8SF5 - chains A and B; structure by X-ray diffraction, 2.30 A resolution.

[Chain A (and B)]
Protein: O-acetylhomoserine/O-acetylserine sulfhydrylase
Source organism: Caldicellulosiruptor hydrothermalis
Notes: chain B of this document is another copy of the same molecule, construct and numbering; everything in this record applies to it too
UniProt: E4QC33 (E4QC33_CALH1); residues 1-425 here = UniProt positions 1-425
Chain sequence (433 residues; row label = number of the first residue in the row):
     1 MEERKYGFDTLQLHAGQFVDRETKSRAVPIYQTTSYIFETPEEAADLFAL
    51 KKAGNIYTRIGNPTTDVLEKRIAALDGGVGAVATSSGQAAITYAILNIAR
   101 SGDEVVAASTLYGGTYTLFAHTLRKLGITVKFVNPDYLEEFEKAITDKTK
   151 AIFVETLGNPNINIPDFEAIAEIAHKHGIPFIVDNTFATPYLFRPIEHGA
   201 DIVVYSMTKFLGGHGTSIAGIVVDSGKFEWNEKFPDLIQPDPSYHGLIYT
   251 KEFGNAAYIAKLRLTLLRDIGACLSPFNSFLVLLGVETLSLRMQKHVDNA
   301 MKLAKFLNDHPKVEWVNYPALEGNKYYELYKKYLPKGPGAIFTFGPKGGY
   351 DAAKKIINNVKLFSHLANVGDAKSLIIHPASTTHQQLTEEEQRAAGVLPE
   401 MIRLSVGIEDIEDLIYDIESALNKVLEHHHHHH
Not modelled in the structure: 1-4, 40-43, 51-59, 424-433 (chain B: 1-4, 40-59, 428-433)
Modified positions: Lys209 ((2S)-2-amino-6-[[3-hydroxy-2-methyl-5-(phosphonooxymethyl)pyridin-4-yl]methylideneamino]hexanoic acid; LLP)
Construct notes: expression tag (426-433)

[Chain A / chain B interface]
Pairs across the interface (102; chain A residue first):
  Gln32(A) with Thr216(B), hydrogen bond (side chain-backbone); Ser217(B), hydrogen bond; Phe277(B); Asn278(B), hydrogen bond; Leu281(B)
  Thr33(A) with Gly215(B); Thr216(B), hydrogen bond (backbone-backbone)
  Thr34(A) with Thr208(B); Gly215(B), hydrogen bond (backbone-backbone); Thr216(B); Ser217(B)
  Ser35(A) with Leu366(B); Asn368(B)
  Tyr36(A) with Leu366(B)
  Ile37(A) with His365(B)
  Phe38(A) with His365(B), hydrogen bond (backbone-backbone); Leu366(B); Ala367(B)
  Ala44(A) with Thr382(B)
  Ala45(A) with Ser381(B); Thr382(B); Gln385(B)
  Phe48(A) with Ala367(B), hydrophobic; Thr383(B)
  Ala49(A) with Gln386(B)
  Ser85(A) with Ser85(B); Gly271(B), hydrogen bond (side chain-backbone); Ala272(B); Cys273(B)
  Ser86(A) with Ile270(B); Gly271(B), hydrogen bond (side chain-backbone)
  Gln88(A) with Arg268(B); Asp269(B), hydrogen bond (side chain-backbone); Ile270(B)
  Ala89(A) with Ile270(B), hydrogen bond (backbone-backbone); Gly271(B)
  Thr92(A) with Asp269(B); Ile270(B)
  Leu96(A) with Leu126(B), hydrophobic
  Arg100(A) with Lys125(B)
  Ser101(A) with Ser101(B), hydrogen bond; Lys125(B), hydrogen bond (backbone-backbone); Leu126(B); Gly127(B)
  Thr117(A) with Arg268(B); Asp269(B), hydrogen bond
  Leu118(A) with Asp269(B)
  His121(A) with Pro242(B); Ser243(B)
  Thr122(A) with Asp269(B), hydrogen bond
  Lys125(A) with Arg100(B); Ser101(B), hydrogen bond (backbone-backbone); Asp236(B), salt bridge
  Leu126(A) with Leu96(B), hydrophobic; Ser101(B); Leu126(B)
  Gly127(A) with Ser101(B)
  Thr208(A) with Thr34(B)
  Gly215(A) with Thr33(B); Thr34(B), hydrogen bond (backbone-backbone)
  Thr216(A) with Gln32(B); Thr33(B), hydrogen bond (backbone-backbone); Thr34(B)
  Ser217(A) with Gln32(B); Thr34(B)
  Ile218(A) with Cys273(B), hydrophobic
  Asp236(A) with Lys125(B)
  Pro242(A) with His121(B)
  Ser243(A) with His121(B)
  Tyr244(A) with Gln386(B)
  His245(A) with Gln386(B)
  Arg268(A) with Gln88(B); Thr117(B)
  Asp269(A) with Gln88(B), hydrogen bond (backbone-side chain); Thr92(B); Thr117(B), hydrogen bond; Leu118(B), hydrogen bond (side chain-backbone); Thr122(B), hydrogen bond
  Ile270(A) with Ser86(B); Gln88(B); Ala89(B), hydrogen bond (backbone-backbone); Thr92(B)
  Gly271(A) with Ser85(B), hydrogen bond (backbone-side chain); Ser86(B), hydrogen bond (backbone-side chain); Ala89(B)
  Ala272(A) with Ser85(B)
  Cys273(A) with Ser85(B), hydrogen bond (side chain-backbone); Ile218(B), hydrophobic
  Ser275(A) with Ser275(B), hydrogen bond; Asn278(B)
  Phe277(A) with Gln32(B); Phe277(B), hydrophobic
  Asn278(A) with Gln32(B), hydrogen bond; Ser275(B), hydrogen bond
  Leu281(A) with Gln32(B)
  His365(A) with Ile37(B); Phe38(B), hydrogen bond (backbone-backbone)
  Leu366(A) with Ser35(B); Tyr36(B)
  Ala367(A) with Phe38(B), hydrophobic
  Asn368(A) with Thr34(B); Ser35(B)
Other interface residues (no listed pair), chain A (54 interface residues in all): Gly114, Thr265, Leu266, Thr382
Other interface residues (no listed pair), chain B (55 interface residues in all): Glu39, Gly114, Arg124, Lys261, Thr265, Leu266

[Overview]
The interface between chain A and chain B involves 54 residues on one side and 55 on the other, with 29
hydrogen bonds and 1 salt bridge. Polar pairs include Lys125(A)-Asp236(B), Gln32(A)-Thr216(B) and
Gln32(A)-Ser217(B).
Both chains are O-acetylhomoserine/O-acetylserine sulfhydrylase (Caldicellulosiruptor hydrothermalis). Entry
8SF5 (Promiscuous amino acid gamma synthase from Caldicellulosiruptor hydrothermalis in open conformation) was
determined by X-ray diffraction together with 8SF6 from the same study.
